Entry 7WT4 (X-ray diffraction, 1.89 A resolution); this record covers chains A and B of the 3 polymer chains in the assembly.

Chain A:
Protein: MHC class I antigen
Source organism: Homo sapiens
UniProtKB: A0A411J078 (A0A411J078_HUMAN); residues 0-276 here correspond to UniProt positions 24-300 (UniProt number = residue number + 24)
Amino-acid sequence (277 residues; each row starts with the number of its first residue; numbering starts at 0):
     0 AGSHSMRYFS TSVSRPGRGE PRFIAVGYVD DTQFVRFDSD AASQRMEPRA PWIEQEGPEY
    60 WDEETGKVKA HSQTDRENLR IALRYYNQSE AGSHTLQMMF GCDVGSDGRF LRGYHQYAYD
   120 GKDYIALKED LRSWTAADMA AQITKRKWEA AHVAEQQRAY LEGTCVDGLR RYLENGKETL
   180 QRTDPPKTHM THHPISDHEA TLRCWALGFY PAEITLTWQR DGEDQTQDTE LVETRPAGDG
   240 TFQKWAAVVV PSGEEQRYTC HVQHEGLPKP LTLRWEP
Disulfide bonds: C101-C164, C203-C259
Metal / ion sites: Zn2+ site 1: A0, H3, Q180, E222; Zn2+ site 2: H151 (shared with 2 residues of chain D); Zn2+ site 3 near H197 (its only coordinating residue here)
What the authors report for this chain:
  - conformationally variable residues (side-chain flip): H70
  - contacts within the chain: S9-H70 (hydrogen bond)
  - binding site for PB1 peptide: Y7, Y59, H70, N77, Y84, T143, K146, W147, Y159, Y171

Chain B:
Protein: Beta-2-microglobulin
Source organism: Homo sapiens
UniProtKB: P61769 (B2MG_HUMAN); residues 0-99 here correspond to UniProt positions 20-119 (UniProt number = residue number + 20)
Amino-acid sequence (100 residues; numbered 0 to 99; the number before each row is that of its first residue; numbering starts at 0):
     0 AIQRTPKIQV YSRHPAENGK SNFLNCYVSG FHPSDIEVDL LKNGERIEKV EHSDLSFSKD
    60 WSFYLLYYTE FTPTEKDEYA CRVNHVTLSQ PKIVKWDRDM
Curated features (UniProtKB/Swiss-Prot):
  - modified residue: Q2 (Pyrrolidone carboxylic acid)
  - glycosylation: I1 (N-linked (Glc) (glycation) isoleucine), K19 (N-linked (Glc) (glycation) lysine), K41 (N-linked (Glc) (glycation) lysine), K48 (N-linked (Glc) (glycation) lysine), K58 (N-linked (Glc) (glycation) lysine), K91 (N-linked (Glc) (glycation) lysine), K94 (N-linked (Glc) (glycation) lysine)
Disulfide bonds: C25-C80

Chain A / chain B interface:
Contacting residue pairs (56; chain A residue first):
  F8(A) - S55(B)
  F8(A) - F56(B)  hydrophobic
  S9(A) - F56(B)
  T10(A) - L54(B)
  T10(A) - F56(B)
  T10(A) - F62(B)
  V12(A) - S33(B)
  I23(A) - L54(B)  hydrophobic
  V25(A) - D53(B)
  V25(A) - L54(B)
  V25(A) - S55(B)
  Y27(A) - S55(B)  hydrogen bond
  Y27(A) - Y63(B)  hydrogen bond
  Q32(A) - D53(B)  hydrogen bond
  R35(A) - D53(B)  salt bridge
  R48(A) - D53(B)  salt bridge
  Q96(A) - H31(B)  hydrogen bond
  Q96(A) - F56(B)
  Q96(A) - W60(B)  hydrogen bond (side chain-backbone)
  Q96(A) - F62(B)
  M97(A) - F56(B)
  Q115(A) - W60(B)
  Y116(A) - W60(B)
  A117(A) - W60(B)  hydrophobic
  D119(A) - A0(B)
  D119(A) - I1(B)
  D119(A) - H31(B)
  G120(A) - R3(B)  hydrogen bond (backbone-side chain)
  G120(A) - H31(B)
  K121(A) - A0(B)
  K121(A) - I1(B)
  D122(A) - W60(B)  hydrogen bond
  R202(A) - D98(B)
  W204(A) - D98(B)
  W204(A) - M99(B)
  V231(A) - Q8(B)
  E232(A) - K6(B)  salt bridge
  E232(A) - Q8(B)  hydrogen bond (backbone-side chain)
  E232(A) - S28(B)  hydrogen bond
  T233(A) - Y26(B)
  R234(A) - Q8(B)  hydrogen bond
  R234(A) - Y10(B)
  R234(A) - M99(B)  hydrogen bond (side chain-backbone)
  P235(A) - Y10(B)  hydrogen bond (backbone-side chain)
  P235(A) - N24(B)
  P235(A) - Y26(B)
  P235(A) - L65(B)  hydrophobic
  A236(A) - R12(B)  hydrogen bond (backbone-side chain)
  A236(A) - N24(B)  hydrogen bond (backbone-side chain)
  G237(A) - R12(B)  hydrogen bond (backbone-side chain)
  D238(A) - R12(B)
  D238(A) - H13(B)
  Q242(A) - Y10(B)
  Q242(A) - S11(B)
  Q242(A) - R12(B)  hydrogen bond (side chain-backbone)
  W244(A) - M99(B)  hydrogen bond (side chain-backbone)
Other interface residues (no listed pair), chain A (34 interface residues in all): T94, M98, H192

In short:
34 residues of chain A face 24 of chain B across their interface; the contacts include 17 hydrogen bonds and 3
salt bridges. Polar contacts include R35(A)-D53(B), R48(A)-D53(B) and E232(A)-K6(B). From the paper: a binding
site for PB1 peptide at Y7(A), Y59(A) and H70(A) among others; conformational variability at H70(A).
Here chain A is MHC class I antigen and chain B is Beta-2-microglobulin, both from Homo sapiens. Entry 7WT4
(Crystal structure of HLA-A*2402 complexed with 8-mer Influenza PB1 peptide) was determined by X-ray
diffraction together with 7WJ2, 7WJ3, 7WT3 and 7WT5 from the same study.
